PDB entry 8P7Y | electron microscopy, 3.70 A resolution | chains 3 and k of the 59 polymer chains in the assembly

== Chain 3 ==
Molecule: 23S ribosomal RNA
Organism: Mycoplasmoides pneumoniae M129
Sequence (2907 nucleotides; row label = number of the first residue in the row):
     1 UACAAUAAGU UACUAAGGGC UUAUGGUGGA UGCCUUGGCA CUAAUAGGCG AUGAAGGACG
    61 UGUUAACCUG CGAUAAGCUU CGGGUAGGUG GUAAGAACCU CAGAUCCGGA GAUUUCCGAA
   121 UGGAGCAAUC CGGUAGUUGG AAACAGCUAU CAUUAAUUGA UGAAUAAAUA GUCAAUUAAA
   181 GCAAUACGUG GUGAAGUGAA ACAUCUCAGU AGCCACAGGA AAAGAAAACG AAUGUGAUUC
   241 CGUGUGUAGU GGCGAGCGAA AGCGGAACAG GCCAAACUUA UCAUUAGAUA GGGGUUGUAG
   301 GGCUUGCAAU GUGGACUUGA AAACGAUAGA AGAAGCUGUU GGAAAGCAGC GCGCAAAAGG
   361 GUGAUAGCCC CGUAUUUGAA AUUGUUUUCA UACCUAGCGA GAUCCCUGAG UAGCUCGGAA
   421 AACGUUAUUU UGAGUGAAUC UGCCCAGACC AUUGGGUAAG CCUAAAUACU AAUUAGUGAC
   481 CGAUAGCGAA ACAGUACCGU GAGGGAAAGG UGAAAAGAAC CCAGAGAUGG GAGUGAAAUA
   541 GAUUCUGAAA CCAUAUGCCU ACAACGUGUC AGAGCACAUU AAUGUGUGAU GGCGUGCGUU
   601 UUGAAGUAUG AGCCGGCGAG UUAUGAUAGC AAGCGUUAGU UAACCAGGAG AUGGGGAGCU
   661 GUAGCGAAAG CGAGUUUUAA AAGAGCGUUU GUUUGUUAUU AUAGACCCGA AACGGGUUGA
   721 GCUAGUCAUG AGCAGGUUGA AGGUUGAGUA ACAUCAACUG GAGGACCGAA CCGACUCUCG
   781 UUGAAACGAU AGCGGAUGAC UUGUGAUUAG GGGUGAAAUU CCAAUCGAAA UCCGUGAUAG
   841 CUGGUUCUCG UCGAAAUAGC UUUAAGGCUA GCGUGAGAUC ACAAAUAAGU GGAGGUAAAG
   901 CUACUGAAUG UAUGAUGGCG CCACCUAGGC GUACUGAAUA CAAUUAAACU CUGAAUGCCA
   961 UUUAUUUUAU UCUCGCAGUC AGACAGUGGG GGAUAAGCUU CAUUGUCAAG AGGGGAAGAG
  1021 CCCAGAUCAU UAAAUAAGGU CCCCAAAAUA UACUAAGUGG AAAAGGAUGU GAAAGUGCUA
  1081 AAACAGCAAG GAUGUUGGCU UAGAAGCAGC CAUCGUUUAA AGAGUGCGUA ACAGCUCACU
  1141 UGUCGAGUGU UUUUGCGCCG AAGAUGUAAC GGGGCUAAGU AUAUUACCGA AUUUAUGGAU
  1201 AAGAUUUAUA UCUUGUGGUA GACGAGCGUU GUAUUGGAGU UGAAGUCAAA GCGUGAGCAU
  1261 UGGUGGAUCC AAUACAAGUG AGAAUGCCGG CAUGAGUAAC GCUUGGGAGU GAGAAUCUCC
  1321 CAAACCGAUU GACUAAGGUU UCCUGGACCA GGGUCGUCCU UCCAGGGUUA GUCUGGACCU
  1381 AAGCUGAGGC UGAAAAGCGU AGGCGAUGGA CAACAGGUUA AUAUUCCUGU ACUUACAGUU
  1441 AGACUGAUGG AGUGACAAAG AAGGUUUUCC ACCCCCAUAA UUGGAUUUGG GGAUAAAUCA
  1501 UAAGGUGGUA CAAUAGGCAA AUCCGUUGUG CAUAACAUUG AGUGAUGAUG UCGAGUGAAU
  1561 GAGUGAUCAA GUAGCGAAGG UGGUAUUAAU CAUGCUUUCA AGAAAAGCUU CUAGGGUUAA
  1621 UCUAGCUGUA ACCAGUACCG AGAACGAACA CACGUAGUCA AGGAGAGGAU CCUAAGGUUA
  1681 GCGAGUGAAC UAUAGCCAAG GAACUCUGCA AAUUAACCCC GUAAGUUAGC GAGAAGGGGU
  1741 GCUUAUGUAA AAGUAAGCCG CAGUGAAGAA CGAGGGGGGA CUGUUUAACU AAAACACAAC
  1801 UCUAUGCCAA ACCGUAAGGU GAUGUAUAUG GGGUGACACC UGCCCAGUGC UGGAAGGUUA
  1861 AAGAAGGAGG UUAGCGCAAG CGAAGCUUUU AACUGAAGCC CCAGUGAACG GCGGCCGUAA
  1921 CUAUAACGGU CCUAAGGUAG CGAAAUUCCU AGUCGGGUAA AUUCCGUCCC GCUUGAAUGG
  1981 UGUAACCAUC UCUUGACUGU CUCGGCUAUA GACUCGGUGA AAUCCAGGUA CGGGUGAAGA
  2041 CACCCGUUAG GCGCAACGGG ACGGAAAGAC CCCGUGAAGC UUUACUGUAG CUUAAUAUUG
  2101 AUCAGGACAU UAUCAUGUAG AGAAUAGGUA GGAGCAAUCG AUGCAAGUUC GCUAGGACUU
  2161 GUUGAUGCGA AAGGUGGAAU ACUACCCUUG GUUGUGUGCU GUUCUAAUUG GUAACUGUUA
  2221 UCCAGUUUCA AGACAGUGUU AGGUGGGCAG UUUGACUGGG GCGGUCGCCU CCUAAAAGGU
  2281 AACGGAGGCG UACAAAGGUA CCUUCAGUAC GGUUGGAAAU CGUAUGUAGA GUGUAAUGGU
  2341 GUAAGGGUGC UUGACUGUGA GACAUACAGG UCGAACAGGU GAGAAAUCAG GUCAUAGUGA
  2401 UCCGGUGGUC CAGUAUGGAA UGGCCAUCGC UCAACGGAUA AAAGCUACUC CGGGGAUAAC
  2461 AGGCUGAUAC UGCCCAAGAG UUCAUAUCGA CGGCAGUGUU UGGCACCUCG AUGUCGACUC
  2521 AUCUCAUCCU CGAGCUGAAG CAGGUUCGAA GGGUUCGGCU GUUCGCCGAU UAAAGAGAUA
  2581 CGUGAGUUGG GUUCAAACCG UCGUGAGACA GGUUGGUCCC UAUCUAUUGU GCCCGUAGGA
  2641 AGAUUGAAGA GUGUUGCUUC UAGUACGAGA GGACCGAAGC GAGGACACCU CUUAUGCUCC
  2701 AGUUGUAGCG CCAGCUGCAC CGCUGGGUAG UAACGUGUCU AUUAGAUAAA CGCUGAAAGC
  2761 AUCUAAGUGU GAAACUAUCU CAAAGAUUAA UCUUCCCAUU UCGCAAGAAA GUAAGAGCCG
  2821 UCAAAGACGA UGACGUUGAU AGGUUACAGG UGUAAGCAUA GUGAUAUGUU GAGCUGAGUA
  2881 AUACUAAUUG CUCGAGGACU UAUUGGA
Unresolved in the structure: 1-7, 2901-2907
Modified residues: 1MG (1N-methylguanosine-5'-monophosphate) at position 783; OMG (o2'-methylguanosine-5'-monophosphate) at position 2259; 2MA (2-methyladenosine-5'-monophosphate) at position 2511
Ion coordination: Mg2+ site 1: A16, G17; Mg2+ site 2: G196, U2251; Mg2+ site 3 near U197 (its only coordinating residue here); Mg2+ site 4 near A199 (its only coordinating residue here); Mg2+ site 5: A201, C202; Mg2+ site 6 near A222 (its only coordinating residue here); Mg2+ site 7 near A331 (its only coordinating residue here); Mg2+ site 8 near A333 (its only coordinating residue here); Mg2+ site 9: U428, C445; Mg2+ site 10 near G442 (its only coordinating residue here); Mg2+ site 11: G447, A2415; Mg2+ site 12 near A458 (its only coordinating residue here); 135 more Mg2+ sites not listed; 1 more K+ sites not listed
Small-molecule neighbours:
  - chloramphenicol (CLM): G2068, A2069, A2459, C2460, 2MA_2511, U2512, G2513, U2514
  - pentane-1,5-diamine (N2P), molecule 1: C565, C593, G594, C2043, C2044, C2045
  - pentane-1,5-diamine (N2P), molecule 2: G721, C722, U804, G805, A806
  - pentane-1,5-diamine (N2P), molecule 3: 1MG_783, A784, A785, G1301, G1353, C1649
  - 1,4-diaminobutane (PUT), molecule 1: G620, U621, A698, U699, U700
  - 1,4-diaminobutane (PUT), molecule 2: A711, A712, G827, A828, A2078, U2449, C2450
  - 1,4-diaminobutane (PUT), molecule 3: U737, U738, G739, G761, A762, G763, A765, G1460, A1461
  - 1,4-diaminobutane (PUT), molecule 4: A1324, C1325, C1672, U1673, A2707, G2708, G2717, C2718
  - 1,4-diaminobutane (PUT), molecule 5: C1348, C1349, A1350, G1351, G1352, G1356, U1357, C1358
  - 1,4-diaminobutane (PUT), molecule 6: C1912, G1937, U1973, U1974, G1975, U2601
  - 1,4-diaminobutane (PUT), molecule 7: A2274, U2280, A2281
  - spermidine (SPD), molecule 1: U500, G1338, U1339, G1646, A1647
  - spermidine (SPD), molecule 2: A518, A519, C520, U528, G530, G531, A542, U543
  - spermidine (SPD), molecule 3: C593, C1044, A1045
  - spermidine (SPD), molecule 4: G594, U595, G1012, G1013, G1015, A1017, G1018, C2043
  - spermidine (SPD), molecule 5: G596, C597, G606, U607, U609, G610, A611, C2025, A2061, C2062, G2063, G2064
  - spermidine (SPD), molecule 6: U776, C777, U778, U2588, G2589, U2617, C2618
  - spermidine (SPD), molecule 7: G780, U781, A2585, G2586, U2587, C2620, U2621
  - spermidine (SPD), molecule 8: A865, A981, G982, OMG_2259, A2456, U2457
  - spermidine (SPD), molecule 9: U896, A897, A947, A948, C949, U950, U2273, A2274, A2275
  - spermidine (SPD), molecule 10: G1695, C2699, C2721, C2723, U2724, G2725, G2726
  - spermidine (SPD), molecule 11: U1707, G1708, C1992, U1993, U1994, C2559, U2560
  - spermidine (SPD), molecule 12: G1999, C2001, U2002, C2003, G2004, C2518, U2519
  - spermidine (SPD), molecule 13: C2031, G2032, G2033, G2034, A2040, C2041, A2042, C2043, C2044, G2059, G2060
  - spermidine (SPD), molecule 14: U2291, A2292, A2296, G2297, G2333, U2334, G2345, U2392, C2393, U2395, G2397
  - spermidine (SPD), molecule 15: C2689, U2693, A2694, U2695, G2696, G2727, U2728, A2729, G2730, U2731
  - spermidine (SPD), molecule 16: U2690, A2729, G2730, A2824, G2878, U2879
  - spermine (SPM), molecule 1: G618, A619, G620, U621, G1278, U1279, G1280
  - spermine (SPM), molecule 2: A724, G725, U801, G815, A816, A817, A818, U820, U1784, U1785
  - spermine (SPM), molecule 3: A1161, A1162, C2525, A2526, G2548, A2549, A2550

== Chain k ==
Molecule: 50S ribosomal protein L15
Organism: Mycoplasmoides pneumoniae M129
UniProt: Q50300 (RL15_MYCPN); residue numbers follow UniProt; this construct covers 1-151
Amino-acid sequence (151 residues; row label = number of the first residue in the row):
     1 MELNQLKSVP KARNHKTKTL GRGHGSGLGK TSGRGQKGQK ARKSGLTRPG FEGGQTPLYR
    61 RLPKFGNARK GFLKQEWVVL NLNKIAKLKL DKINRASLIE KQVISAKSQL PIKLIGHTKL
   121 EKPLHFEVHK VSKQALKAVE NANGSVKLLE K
Unresolved in the structure: 151
Ion coordination: Mg2+ near Gly33 (its only coordinating residue here)

== Chain 3 / chain k interface ==
Residue-residue contacts (168; chain 3 residue first):
  A199(3) - Arg48(k)  phosphate contact
  A200(3) - Gln39(k)  base contact
  A200(3) - Phe51(k)  base contact
  A248(3) - Gly71(k)  sugar contact
  G249(3) - Asn67(k)  phosphate contact
  G249(3) - Arg69(k)  phosphate contact
  G249(3) - Lys70(k)  phosphate contact
  G249(3) - Gly71(k)  hydrogen bond to the phosphate
  U250(3) - Lys70(k)  salt bridge to the phosphate
  C253(3) - Lys64(k)  hydrogen bond to the sugar
  G254(3) - Arg60(k)  salt bridge to the phosphate
  A255(3) - Arg48(k)  phosphate contact
  A255(3) - Tyr59(k)  phosphate contact
  G256(3) - Arg48(k)  phosphate contact
  G264(3) - Lys107(k)  salt bridge to the phosphate
  U599(3) - Lys30(k)  salt bridge to the phosphate
  U600(3) - Lys30(k)  salt bridge to the phosphate
  U600(3) - Gln36(k)  hydrogen bond to the phosphate
  U600(3) - Lys37(k)  hydrogen bond to the phosphate
  U601(3) - Gln36(k)  hydrogen bond to the phosphate
  U601(3) - Lys37(k)  phosphate contact
  G620(3) - Leu20(k)  sugar contact
  G620(3) - Arg22(k)  salt bridge to the phosphate
  G620(3) - Thr31(k)  base contact
  G620(3) - Ser32(k)  hydrogen bond to the base
  G620(3) - Arg34(k)  base contact
  G629(3) - His15(k)  hydrogen bond to the base
  C630(3) - Lys11(k)  hydrogen bond to the sugar
  C630(3) - His15(k)  base contact
  A631(3) - Lys11(k)  sugar contact
  A631(3) - Ala12(k)  sugar contact
  U636(3) - Lys84(k)  sugar contact
  U636(3) - Lys87(k)  hydrogen bond to the sugar
  U637(3) - Leu80(k)  base contact
  U637(3) - Lys84(k)  hydrogen bond to the sugar
  U637(3) - Ile85(k)  base contact
  U637(3) - Leu88(k)  base contact
  U637(3) - Lys101(k)  sugar contact
  U637(3) - Val103(k)  base contact
  G656(3) - Gln102(k)  sugar contact
  A657(3) - Lys107(k)  salt bridge to the phosphate
  U662(3) - Lys84(k)  sugar contact
  A663(3) - Asn81(k)  hydrogen bond to the phosphate
  A663(3) - Asn83(k)  phosphate contact
  A663(3) - Ile115(k)  base contact
  G666(3) - Lys74(k)  base contact
  A667(3) - Gly66(k)  hydrogen bond to the sugar
  A667(3) - Asn67(k)  sugar contact
  A667(3) - Ala68(k)  hydrogen bond to the sugar
  A668(3) - Ala68(k)  sugar contact
  A668(3) - Arg69(k)  sugar contact
  A669(3) - Arg69(k)  salt bridge to the phosphate
  A669(3) - Lys74(k)  salt bridge to the phosphate
  G670(3) - Lys74(k)  base contact
  G672(3) - Lys113(k)  hydrogen bond to the base
  G672(3) - Ile115(k)  base contact
  G672(3) - Ser132(k)  hydrogen bond to the phosphate
  G672(3) - Lys133(k)  phosphate contact
  A673(3) - Ile115(k)  phosphate contact
  A673(3) - Gly116(k)  hydrogen bond to the phosphate
  A673(3) - His117(k)  sugar contact
  A673(3) - Gln134(k)  phosphate contact
  G695(3) - Ala12(k)  hydrogen bond to the base
  G695(3) - Arg13(k)  hydrogen bond to the sugar
  U696(3) - Arg13(k)  hydrogen bond to the sugar
  U696(3) - His15(k)  hydrogen bond to the sugar
  U697(3) - His15(k)  hydrogen bond to the sugar
  U697(3) - Lys16(k)  sugar contact
  U697(3) - Thr17(k)  phosphate contact
  A698(3) - Thr17(k)  hydrogen bond to the phosphate
  A698(3) - Lys18(k)  hydrogen bond to the phosphate
  U699(3) - Lys18(k)  salt bridge to the phosphate
  U700(3) - Leu46(k)  phosphate contact
  A701(3) - Leu46(k)  phosphate contact
  A701(3) - Pro49(k)  sugar contact
  A705(3) - Lys43(k)  salt bridge to the phosphate
  C706(3) - Arg34(k)  base contact
  C706(3) - Ala41(k)  hydrogen bond to the base
  C706(3) - Lys43(k)  phosphate contact
  C707(3) - Lys43(k)  phosphate contact
  A839(3) - Lys43(k)  phosphate contact
  A839(3) - Ser44(k)  hydrogen bond to the phosphate
  G840(3) - Gln39(k)  sugar contact
  G840(3) - Arg42(k)  phosphate contact
  G840(3) - Ser44(k)  hydrogen bond to the phosphate
  C841(3) - Lys37(k)  phosphate contact
  C841(3) - Gly38(k)  phosphate contact
  C841(3) - Arg42(k)  salt bridge to the phosphate
  U842(3) - Lys37(k)  salt bridge to the phosphate
  U842(3) - Arg42(k)  salt bridge to the phosphate
  G843(3) - Lys37(k)  phosphate contact
  U845(3) - Gly21(k)  phosphate contact
  U845(3) - Lys30(k)  hydrogen bond to the base
  U846(3) - Gly21(k)  phosphate contact
  U846(3) - Arg22(k)  hydrogen bond to the base
  U846(3) - Gly23(k)  hydrogen bond to the phosphate
  U846(3) - Gly29(k)  phosphate contact
  U846(3) - Lys30(k)  hydrogen bond to the phosphate
  C847(3) - Arg22(k)  base contact
  C847(3) - Gly23(k)  phosphate contact
  U848(3) - Gly23(k)  phosphate contact
  U848(3) - His24(k)  hydrogen bond to the phosphate
  U848(3) - Gly25(k)  hydrogen bond to the phosphate
  U848(3) - Ser26(k)  base contact
  C849(3) - Gly25(k)  hydrogen bond to the base
  C860(3) - Gln55(k)  hydrogen bond to the base
  U861(3) - Gly53(k)  hydrogen bond to the sugar
  U861(3) - Gly54(k)  sugar contact
  U861(3) - Gln55(k)  hydrogen bond to the sugar
  G866(3) - Gln39(k)  hydrogen bond to the phosphate
  G866(3) - Gly53(k)  hydrogen bond to the base
  G867(3) - Gln39(k)  sugar contact
  G867(3) - Lys40(k)  phosphate contact
  G867(3) - Glu52(k)  hydrogen bond to the base
  G867(3) - Gly53(k)  base contact
  C868(3) - Lys40(k)  salt bridge to the phosphate
  C868(3) - Phe51(k)  sugar contact
  C868(3) - Glu52(k)  hydrogen bond to the sugar
  A977(3) - Gly33(k)  phosphate contact
  G978(3) - Gly33(k)  phosphate contact
  G978(3) - Arg34(k)  phosphate contact
  G978(3) - Gly35(k)  phosphate contact
  G978(3) - Lys40(k)  salt bridge to the phosphate
  U979(3) - Gly35(k)  phosphate contact
  U979(3) - Gln36(k)  hydrogen bond to the phosphate
  G1221(3) - Thr31(k)  phosphate contact
  G1221(3) - Gly33(k)  hydrogen bond to the phosphate
  A1222(3) - Lys18(k)  salt bridge to the phosphate
  A1222(3) - Leu28(k)  phosphate contact
  C1223(3) - Lys18(k)  phosphate contact
  G1224(3) - Lys16(k)  base contact
  U1234(3) - Leu3(k)  sugar contact
  U1234(3) - Asn4(k)  hydrogen bond to the sugar
  U1235(3) - Asn4(k)  sugar contact
  U1273(3) - Asn4(k)  sugar contact
  U1273(3) - Gln5(k)  hydrogen bond to the sugar
  U1273(3) - Leu6(k)  hydrogen bond to the sugar
  A1274(3) - Leu6(k)  sugar contact
  C1275(3) - Arg13(k)  salt bridge to the phosphate
  C1275(3) - Asn14(k)  phosphate contact
  G1280(3) - Arg22(k)  salt bridge to the phosphate
  A2366(3) - Gln55(k)  base contact
  C2367(3) - Leu58(k)  sugar contact
  C2367(3) - Arg61(k)  hydrogen bond to the base
  A2368(3) - Arg61(k)  hydrogen bond to the sugar
  A2400(3) - Arg61(k)  hydrogen bond to the sugar
  U2401(3) - Arg60(k)  hydrogen bond to the sugar
  U2401(3) - Arg61(k)  sugar contact
  U2401(3) - Leu62(k)  phosphate contact
  U2401(3) - Pro63(k)  phosphate contact
  C2402(3) - Pro63(k)  phosphate contact
  C2402(3) - Lys64(k)  hydrogen bond to the phosphate
  C2403(3) - Lys64(k)  salt bridge to the phosphate
  A2412(3) - Arg69(k)  hydrogen bond to the sugar
  A2412(3) - Phe72(k)  sugar contact
  G2413(3) - Phe72(k)  sugar contact
  U2414(3) - Lys70(k)  base contact
  U2414(3) - Gly71(k)  base contact
  U2414(3) - Phe72(k)  base contact
  G2422(3) - Ala68(k)  base contact
  G2423(3) - Gly66(k)  phosphate contact
  G2423(3) - Asn67(k)  sugar contact
  G2423(3) - Ala68(k)  sugar contact
  C2424(3) - Gly66(k)  hydrogen bond to the phosphate
  G2436(3) - Gln55(k)  hydrogen bond to the base
  G2436(3) - Thr56(k)  hydrogen bond to the sugar
  G2436(3) - Arg61(k)  base contact
  G2437(3) - Thr56(k)  base contact
Interface residues without a listed pair, chain 3 (93 interface residues in all): G674, G704, U838, G859, U863, A1220, A1225, A1233, A1272, G2369
Interface residues without a listed pair, chain k (86 interface residues in all): Val9, Pro10, Thr19, Gly27, Thr47, Phe65, Ser105, Ala135

== Summary ==
93 residues of chain 3 and 86 residues of chain k are in contact; the contacts include 54 hydrogen bonds and
20 salt bridges. Among the polar pairs are G620(3)-Ser32(k), G629(3)-His15(k) and G672(3)-Lys113(k).
Here chain 3 is 23S ribosomal RNA and chain k is 50S ribosomal protein L15, both from Mycoplasmoides
pneumoniae M129. Entry 8P7Y (Mycoplasma pneumoniae 70S ribosome with second S4 protein on large subunit) was
determined by electron microscopy together with 8P6P, 8P7X, 8P8B, 8P8V and 8P8W from the same study.
